7CD2 - chains A and C of the 4 polymer chains in the assembly; structure by X-ray diffraction, 2.70 A resolution.

# Chain A (and C)
Protein: YabJ protein
Organism: Bacillus subtilis subsp. natto (strain BEST195)
Notes: chain C of this document is another copy of the same molecule, construct and numbering; everything in this record applies to it too
Reference sequence: D4G3D4 (D4G3D4_BACNB); residue numbers follow UniProt; this construct covers 1-125
Chain sequence (125 residues; numbered 1 to 125; the number before each row is that of its first residue):
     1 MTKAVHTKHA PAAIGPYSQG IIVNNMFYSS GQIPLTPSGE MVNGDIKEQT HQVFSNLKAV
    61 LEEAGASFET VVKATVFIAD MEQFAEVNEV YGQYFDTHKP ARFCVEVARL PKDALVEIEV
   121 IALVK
Disordered / not traced: 1-17 (chain C: 1-6)
Construct notes: engineered mutation F103 (Ser in D4G3D4)

# Chain A / chain C interface
Pairs across the interface - 12 pairs, chain A then chain C:
  S18(A) - R109(C)
  G20(A) - R109(C)  hydrogen bond (backbone-side chain)
  I21(A) - A79(C)
  I21(A) - A108(C)
  I21(A) - R109(C)
  V23(A) - V107(C)  hydrophobic
  R109(A) - P16(C)  hydrogen bond (side chain-backbone)
  R109(A) - Y17(C)
  R109(A) - Q19(C)
  R109(A) - G20(C)  hydrogen bond (side chain-backbone)
  L110(A) - Y17(C)
  K112(A) - Y17(C)
Also at the interface, not in a pair above, chain A (10 interface residues in all): V107, A108, P111
Also at the interface, not in a pair above, chain C (9 interface residues in all): I21

# In short
10 residues of chain A face 9 of chain C across their interface, with 3 hydrogen bonds. Polar pairs include
G20(A)-R109(C) and R109(A)-P16(C).
Both chains are YabJ protein (Bacillus subtilis subsp. natto (strain BEST195)). Entry 7CD2 (Crystal structure
of the S103F mutant of Bacillus subtilis (natto) YabJ protein) was determined by X-ray diffraction, deposited
together with 7CD3, 7CD4 and 5Y6U.
